PDB entry 4QZ4 | X-ray diffraction, 3.00 A resolution | chains H and I of the 28 polymer chains in the assembly

== Chain H ==
Protein: Proteasome subunit beta type-2
From: Saccharomyces cerevisiae
Notes: EC 3.4.25.1
UniProt: P25043 (PSB2_YEAST); residues 1-232 here correspond to UniProt positions 30-261 (UniProt number = residue number + 29)
Chain sequence (232 residues; each row starts with the number of its first residue):
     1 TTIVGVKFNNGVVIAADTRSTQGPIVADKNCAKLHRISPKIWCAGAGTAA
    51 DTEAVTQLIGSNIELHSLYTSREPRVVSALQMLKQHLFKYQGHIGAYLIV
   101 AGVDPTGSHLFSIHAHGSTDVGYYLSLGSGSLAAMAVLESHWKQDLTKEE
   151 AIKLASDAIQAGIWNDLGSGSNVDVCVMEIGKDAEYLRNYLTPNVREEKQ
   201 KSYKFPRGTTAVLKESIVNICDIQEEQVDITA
Disordered / not traced: 223-232
Glycans and other covalent adducts: compound 04C linked to T1
Small-molecule neighbours:
  - 04C (1,2,4-trideoxy-4-methyl-2-{[N-(morpholin-4-ylacetyl)-L-alanyl-O-methyl-L-tyrosyl]amino}-1-phenyl-D-xylitol), molecule 1: R19, S20, T21, Q22, C31, A32, K33, G45, A46, G47, T48, A49, T52, S129, G168
  - 04C, molecule 2: H114, H116, S118
UniProt features mapped onto this chain:
  - active site: T1 (Nucleophile)

== Chain I ==
Protein: Proteasome subunit beta type-3
From: Saccharomyces cerevisiae
Notes: EC 3.4.25.1
UniProt: P25451 (PSB3_YEAST); residues 0-204 here correspond to UniProt positions 1-205 (UniProt number = residue number + 1)
Chain sequence (205 residues; numbered 0 to 204; the number before each row is that of its first residue; numbering starts at 0):
     0 MSDPSSINGGIVVAMTGKDCVAIACDLRLGSQSLGVSNKFEKIFHYGHVF
    50 LGITGLATDVTTLNEMFRYKTNLYKLKEERAIEPETFTQLVSSSLYERRF
   100 GPYFVGPVVAGINSKSGKPFIAGFDLIGCIDEAKDFIVSGTASDQLFGMC
   150 ESLYEPNLEPEDLFETISQALLNAADRDALSGWGAVVYIIKKDEVVKRYL
   200 KMRQD
Disordered / not traced: 0
Ion coordination: Mg2+ site 1: D177, S180; Mg2+ site 2: D204 (shared with 2 residues of chain Y)
Small-molecule neighbours: 04C (1,2,4-trideoxy-4-methyl-2-{[N-(morpholin-4-ylacetyl)-L-alanyl-O-methyl-L-tyrosyl]amino}-1-phenyl-D-xylitol): D124, L125, C128
UniProt features mapped onto this chain:
  - modified residue: S30 (Phosphoserine)
  - cross-link: K69 (Glycyl lysine isopeptide (Lys-Gly) (interchain with G-Cter in ubiquitin))

== Chain H / chain I interface ==
Residue-residue contacts - 60 pairs, chain H then chain I:
  I25(H) - D143(I)
  I25(H) - F146(I)  hydrophobic
  V26(H) - F146(I)
  A27(H) - D130(I)
  D28(H) - D130(I)
  D28(H) - E131(I)
  K29(H) - E150(I)  salt bridge
  A49(H) - C128(I)  hydrophobic
  A50(H) - Y95(I)
  A50(H) - I126(I)  hydrophobic
  A50(H) - C128(I)
  D51(H) - Y95(I)  hydrogen bond
  D51(H) - R98(I)  salt bridge
  A54(H) - Y95(I)
  Y90(H) - F99(I)  hydrophobic
  H93(H) - R98(I)  hydrogen bond (backbone-side chain)
  H93(H) - F99(I)
  I94(H) - F99(I)  hydrophobic
  R196(H) - E150(I)  salt bridge
  K199(H) - E150(I)
  K199(H) - S151(I)
  K199(H) - Y153(I)  hydrogen bond (side chain-backbone)
  S202(H) - E154(I)  hydrogen bond
  Y203(H) - S151(I)
  Y203(H) - L152(I)  hydrophobic
  Y203(H) - E154(I)
  K204(H) - E154(I)
  K204(H) - D161(I)
  F205(H) - L152(I)  hydrophobic
  F205(H) - E164(I)
  F205(H) - Q168(I)
  R207(H) - E160(I)  salt bridge
  R207(H) - D161(I)  salt bridge
  G208(H) - E164(I)  hydrogen bond (backbone-side chain)
  T209(H) - E164(I)
  T210(H) - E164(I)  hydrogen bond
  T210(H) - S167(I)
  T210(H) - Q168(I)  hydrogen bond
  T210(H) - L199(I)
  A211(H) - L199(I)
  A211(H) - K200(I)  hydrogen bond (backbone-backbone)
  V212(H) - F163(I)  hydrophobic
  V212(H) - Y198(I)
  L213(H) - Y198(I)  hydrogen bond (backbone-backbone)
  L213(H) - L199(I)
  L213(H) - K200(I)
  K214(H) - R197(I)
  K214(H) - Y198(I)  hydrogen bond (backbone-backbone)
  E215(H) - K196(I)
  E215(H) - R197(I)  salt bridge
  S216(H) - V195(I)
  S216(H) - K196(I)  hydrogen bond (backbone-backbone)
  I217(H) - V194(I)
  V218(H) - H44(I)
  V218(H) - V194(I)  hydrogen bond (backbone-backbone)
  V218(H) - K196(I)
  N219(H) - H44(I)
  I220(H) - G46(I)
  I220(H) - V194(I)  hydrophobic
  D222(H) - K74(I)  salt bridge
Other interface residues (no listed pair), chain H (35 interface residues in all): T48, P206
Other interface residues (no listed pair), chain I (38 interface residues in all): H47, F49, L157, E158, T165, L171, Y187, E193

== Overview ==
35 residues of chain H face 38 of chain I across their interface; the contacts include 12 hydrogen bonds and 7
salt bridges. Polar contacts include K29(H)-E150(I), D51(H)-R98(I) and R196(H)-E150(I). Bound to chain H:
compound 04C. Ligands of chain I: compound 04C.
Here chain H is Proteasome subunit beta type-2 and chain I is Proteasome subunit beta type-3, both from
Saccharomyces cerevisiae. Entry 4QZ4 (yCP beta5-A49S mutant in complex with the epoxyketone inhibitor ONX
0914) was determined by X-ray diffraction (same publication as 4QUX, 4QUY, 4QV0, 4QV1, 4QV3, 4QV4 and 42
further entries).
